2HXU - chain A; structure by X-ray diffraction, 1.80 A resolution.

Chain A:
Protein: L-fuconate dehydratase
Organism: Xanthomonas campestris pv. campestris
Reference sequence: Q8P3K2 (Q8P3K2_XANCP); residue numbers follow UniProt; this construct covers 1-441
Sequence (441 residues; numbered 1 to 441; the number before each row is that of its first residue):
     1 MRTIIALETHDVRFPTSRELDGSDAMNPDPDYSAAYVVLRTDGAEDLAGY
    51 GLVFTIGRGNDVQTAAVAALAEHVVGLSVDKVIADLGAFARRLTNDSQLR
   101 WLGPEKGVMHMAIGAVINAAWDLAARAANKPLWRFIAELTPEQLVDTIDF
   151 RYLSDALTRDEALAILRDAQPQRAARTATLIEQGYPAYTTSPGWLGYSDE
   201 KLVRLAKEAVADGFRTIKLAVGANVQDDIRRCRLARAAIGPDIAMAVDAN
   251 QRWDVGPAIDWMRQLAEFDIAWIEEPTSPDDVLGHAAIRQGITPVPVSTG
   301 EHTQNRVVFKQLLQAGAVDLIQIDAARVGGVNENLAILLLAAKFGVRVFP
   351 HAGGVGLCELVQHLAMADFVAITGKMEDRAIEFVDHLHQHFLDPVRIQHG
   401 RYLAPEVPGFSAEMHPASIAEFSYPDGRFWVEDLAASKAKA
Unresolved in the structure: 1, 436-441
Differences from the reference sequence: engineered mutation A220 (Lys in Q8P3K2)
Bound ions: Mg2+: D248, E274, E301 (together with 6-deoxy-L-galactonic acid)
Residues lining bound ligands: 6-deoxy-L-galactonic acid (LFC): G22, D24, N27, P30, Y32, I56, W101, T190, W194, K218, D248, N250, E274, E301, H351, G353, E382

Summary:
Bound to chain A: 6-deoxy-L-galactonic acid. D248, E274 and E301 coordinate Mg2+.
Chain A is L-fuconate dehydratase (Xanthomonas campestris pv. campestris); the structure, Crystal structure of
K220A mutant of L-Fuconate Dehydratase from Xanthomonas campestris liganded with Mg++ and L-fuconate, was
determined by X-ray diffraction together with 2HXT from the same study.
